PDB entry 8T22 | electron microscopy, 3.83 A resolution | chains B and C of the 4 polymer chains in the assembly

# Chain B (and C)
Name: Spike glycoprotein
Source organism: Severe acute respiratory syndrome coronavirus 2
Notes: chain C of this document is another copy of the same molecule, construct and numbering; everything in this record applies to it too
Reference sequence: P0DTC2 (SPIKE_SARS2); residue numbers follow UniProt; this construct covers 1-88, 91-1208
Chain sequence (1269 residues; row label = number of the first residue in the row; note: 2 numbers in that range are skipped by the numbering (no residue carries them; nothing is unmodelled there)):
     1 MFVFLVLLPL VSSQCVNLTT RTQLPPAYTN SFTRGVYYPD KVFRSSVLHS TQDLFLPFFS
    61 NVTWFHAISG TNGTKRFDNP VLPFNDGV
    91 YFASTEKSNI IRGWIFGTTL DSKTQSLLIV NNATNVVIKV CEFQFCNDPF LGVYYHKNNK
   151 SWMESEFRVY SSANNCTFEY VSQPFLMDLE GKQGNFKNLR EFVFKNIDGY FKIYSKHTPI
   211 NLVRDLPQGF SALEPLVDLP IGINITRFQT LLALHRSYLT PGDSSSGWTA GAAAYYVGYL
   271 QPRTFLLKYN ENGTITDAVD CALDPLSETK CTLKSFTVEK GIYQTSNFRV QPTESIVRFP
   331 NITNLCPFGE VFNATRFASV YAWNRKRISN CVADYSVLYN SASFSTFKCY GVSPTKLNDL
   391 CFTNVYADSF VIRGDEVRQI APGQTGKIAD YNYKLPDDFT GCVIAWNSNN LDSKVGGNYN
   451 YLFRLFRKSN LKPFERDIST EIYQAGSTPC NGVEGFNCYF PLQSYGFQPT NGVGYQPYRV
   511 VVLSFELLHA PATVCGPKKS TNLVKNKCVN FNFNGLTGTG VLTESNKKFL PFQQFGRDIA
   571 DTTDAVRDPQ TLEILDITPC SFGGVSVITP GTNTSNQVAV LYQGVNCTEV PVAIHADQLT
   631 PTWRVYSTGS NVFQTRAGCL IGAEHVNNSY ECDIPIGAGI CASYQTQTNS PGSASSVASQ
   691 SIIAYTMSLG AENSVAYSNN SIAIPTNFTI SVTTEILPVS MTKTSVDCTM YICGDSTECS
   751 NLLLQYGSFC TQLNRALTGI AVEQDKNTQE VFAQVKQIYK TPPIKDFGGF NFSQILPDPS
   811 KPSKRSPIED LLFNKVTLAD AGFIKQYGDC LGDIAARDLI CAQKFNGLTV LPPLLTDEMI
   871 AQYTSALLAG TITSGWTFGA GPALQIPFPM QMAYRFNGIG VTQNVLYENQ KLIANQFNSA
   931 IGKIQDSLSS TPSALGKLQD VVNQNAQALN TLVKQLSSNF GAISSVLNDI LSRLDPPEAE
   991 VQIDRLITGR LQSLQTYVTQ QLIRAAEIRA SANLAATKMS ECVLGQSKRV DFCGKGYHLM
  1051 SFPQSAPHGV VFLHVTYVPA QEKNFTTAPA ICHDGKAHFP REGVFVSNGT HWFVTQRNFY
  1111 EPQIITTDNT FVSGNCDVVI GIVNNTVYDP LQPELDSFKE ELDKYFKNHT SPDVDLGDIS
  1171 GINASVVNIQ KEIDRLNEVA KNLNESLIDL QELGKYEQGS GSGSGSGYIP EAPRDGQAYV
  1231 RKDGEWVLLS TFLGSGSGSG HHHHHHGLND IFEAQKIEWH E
Not modelled in the structure: 1-26, 69-77, 144-164, 173-185, 246-262, 332-584, 621-640, 677-688, 828-853, 1148-1271 (chain C: 1-26, 69-77, 144-185, 246-262, 321-334, 366-374, 528-543, 621-640, 677-688, 828-853, 1148-1271)
Sequence notes: variant Phe453 (Tyr in P0DTC2); engineered mutation Gly614 (Asp in P0DTC2), Gly682 (Arg in P0DTC2), Ser683 (Arg in P0DTC2), Ser685 (Arg in P0DTC2), Pro817 (Phe in P0DTC2), Pro892 (Ala in P0DTC2), Pro899 (Ala in P0DTC2), Pro942 (Ala in P0DTC2), Pro986 (Lys in P0DTC2), Pro987 (Val in P0DTC2); expression tag (1209-1271)
Disulfides: Cys131-Cys166, Cys291-Cys301, Cys617-Cys649, Cys662-Cys671, Cys738-Cys760, Cys743-Cys749, Cys1032-Cys1043, Cys1082-Cys1126
UniProt features mapped onto this chain:
  - region: Asn280 to Cys301 (Putative superantigen), Arg403 to Asp405 (Integrin-binding motif), Asn448 to Leu452, Arg454 to Phe456 (Immunodominant HLA epitope recognized by the CD8+), Pro681, Ala684 (Putative superantigen), Ser816 to Tyr837 (Fusion peptide 1), Lys835 to Phe855 (Fusion peptide 2), Asp1163 to Glu1202 (Heptad repeat 2)
  - site: Arg815, Ser816 (Cleavage)
  - glycosylation: Asn17 (N-linked (GlcNAc...) (complex) asparagine), Asn61 (N-linked (GlcNAc...) (hybrid) asparagine), Asn122 (N-linked (GlcNAc...) (hybrid) asparagine), Asn149 (N-linked (GlcNAc...) (complex) asparagine), Asn165 (N-linked (GlcNAc...) (complex) asparagine), Asn234 (N-linked (GlcNAc...) (high mannose) asparagine), Asn282 (N-linked (GlcNAc...) (complex) asparagine), Thr323 (O-linked (GalNAc) threonine), Ser325 (O-linked (HexNAc...) serine), Asn331 (N-linked (GlcNAc...) (complex) asparagine), Asn343 (N-linked (GlcNAc...) (complex) asparagine), Asn603 (N-linked (GlcNAc...) (hybrid) asparagine), Asn616 (N-linked (GlcNAc...) (complex) asparagine), Asn657 (N-linked (GlcNAc...) (complex) asparagine), Thr676 (O-linked (GlcNAc...) threonine), Thr678 (O-linked (GlcNAc...) threonine), Asn709 (N-linked (GlcNAc...) (high mannose) asparagine), Asn717 (N-linked (GlcNAc...) (hybrid) asparagine), Asn801 (N-linked (GlcNAc...) (hybrid) asparagine), Asn1074 (N-linked (GlcNAc...) (hybrid) asparagine) and 5 more in UniProt
  - natural variant: Leu5 (L5F: In strain: Iota/B.1.526), Ser13 (S13I: In strain: Epsilon/B.1.427/B.1.429), Leu18 (L18F: In strain: Beta/B.1.351, Gamma/P.1 and 1 more), Thr19 (T19I: In strain: Omicron/BQ.1.1, Omicron/XBB.1.5 and 1 more; T19R: In strain: Delta/B.1.617.2, Omicron/BA.2 and 4 more), Thr20 (T20N: In strain: Gamma/P.1), Leu24 to Ala27 (sequence variant, change not given here; In strain: Omicron/BA.2, Omicron/BA.2.12.1 and 6 more), Pro26 (P26S: In strain: Gamma/P.1), Gln52 (Q52H: In strain: Omicron/EG.5.1), Ala67 (A67V: In strain: Eta/B.1.525, Omicron/BA.1), Thr95 (T95I: In strain: Iota/B.1.526, Mu/B.1.621 and 2 more), Arg102 (R102I: In strain: A23.1), Asp138 (D138Y: In strain: Gamma/P.1), 76 further natural variant entries in UniProt
  - mutagenesis: Asn121 (N121Q: Partial loss of biliverdin affinity), Arg190 (R190K: Partial loss of biliverdin affinity), Asn234 (N234Q: Increased resistance to neutralizing antibodies), Asn331 (N331Q: Reduced viral infectivity), Asn343 (N343Q: Reduced viral infectivity), Leu452 (L452R: Increased resistance to neutralizing antibodies. Decreases HLA binding to NF9 epitope. Increased binding affinity to human ACE2), Ala475 (A475V: Increased resistance to neutralizing antibodies), Val483 (V483A: Increased resistance to neutralizing antibodies), Glu484 (E484D: Increased replication in human TMEM106B overexpressing cells), Phe490 (F490L: Increased resistance to neutralizing antibodies and human covalescent sera neutralization), Gln493 (Q493N: Reduced host ACE2-binding affinity in vitro; Q493Y: Reduced host ACE2-binding affinity in vitro), Asn501 (N501T: Reduced host ACE2-binding affinity in vitro; N501Y: Increased binding affinity to human ACE2), 9 further mutagenesis entries in UniProt

# Interface between chain B and chain C
Contacting residue pairs - 38 pairs, chain B then chain C:
  Asn317(B) with Asp737(C), hydrogen bond
  Phe592(B) with Phe855(C); Gly857(C)
  Gln613(B) with Val860(C)
  Pro665(B) with Leu864(C), hydrophobic
  Gly667(B) with Leu864(C)
  Ala668(B) with Pro863(C); Leu864(C)
  Gly669(B) with Leu864(C)
  Leu699(B) with Lys786(C); Ile788(C), hydrophobic; Met869(C), hydrophobic; Gln872(C); Tyr873(C)
  Gly700(B) with Lys786(C); Ile788(C)
  Ala701(B) with Lys786(C); Gln787(C); Ile788(C), hydrogen bond (backbone-backbone)
  Glu702(B) with Ile788(C)
  Asn703(B) with Ile788(C), hydrogen bond (backbone-backbone); Tyr789(C); Lys790(C), hydrogen bond (backbone-backbone)
  Val705(B) with Gln895(C)
  Tyr707(B) with Asp796(C); Phe797(C); Phe898(C)
  Ser711(B) with Gln895(C)
  Ile712(B) with Gln895(C)
  Ala713(B) with Leu894(C)
  Ser968(B) with Gln755(C), hydrogen bond (side chain-backbone)
  Phe970(B) with Gln755(C)
  Gly971(B) with Gln755(C), hydrogen bond (backbone-side chain)
  Arg1039(B) with Arg1039(C)
  Glu1092(B) with Asn907(C)
  Val1094(B) with Tyr904(C)
  Arg1107(B) with Tyr904(C)
  Leu1141(B) with Glu1144(C)
Interface residues without a listed pair, chain B (38 interface residues in all): Ser704, Asn709, Thr961, Gln965, Ile1013, Asp1041, Tyr1047, Pro1069, Asn1074, Phe1089, Arg1091, Val1128, Val1129
Interface residues without a listed pair, chain C (40 interface residues in all): Tyr756, Gln762, Leu858, Leu861, Thr866, Thr883, Ala890, Pro892, Ile896, Pro897, Asn914, Tyr917, Glu918, Ile1013, Ser1030, Asp1118

# Overview
38 residues of chain B face 40 of chain C across their interface, with 6 hydrogen bonds. Polar pairs include
Asn317(B)-Asp737(C), Ser968(B)-Gln755(C) and Gly971(B)-Gln755(C). From UniProt: 20 mutagenesis sites on chain
B.
Both chains are Spike glycoprotein (Severe acute respiratory syndrome coronavirus 2). Entry 8T22 (Cryo-EM
structure of mink variant Y453F trimeric spike protein bound to one mink ACE2 receptors at ...) was determined
by electron microscopy together with 8T20, 8T21, 8T23, 8T25 and 8TAZ from the same study.
